Entry 7ZLM (X-ray diffraction, 1.79 A resolution); this record covers chains A and C of the 3 polymer chains in the assembly.

Chain A:
Molecule: Suppressor of cytokine signaling 2
From: Homo sapiens
UniProt: O14508 (SOCS2_HUMAN); numbering as in UniProt (aligned over 32-198)
Sequence (169 residues; each row starts with the number of its first residue):
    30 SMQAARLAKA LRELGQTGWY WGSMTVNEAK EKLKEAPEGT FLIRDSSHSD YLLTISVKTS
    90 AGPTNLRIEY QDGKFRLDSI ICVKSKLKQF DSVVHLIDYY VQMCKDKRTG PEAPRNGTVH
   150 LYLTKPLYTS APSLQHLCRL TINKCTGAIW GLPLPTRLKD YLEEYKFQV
Not modelled in the structure: 136-148
Sequence notes: expression tag (30-31)
Glycans and other covalent adducts: compound JIH linked to Cys111
Ligand contacts: JIH ([4-[(2S)-3-[[3-(2-chloranylethanoylamino)phenyl]methylamino]-2-[2-(4-fluorophenyl)ethanoylamino]-3-oxidanylidene-propyl]phenyl] dihydrogen phosphate): Val55, Lys59, Arg73, Asp74, Ser75, Ser76, Thr83, Pro92, Thr93, Asn94, Leu95, Arg96, Ile110, His149, Leu150
UniProt features mapped onto this chain:
  - modified residue: Ser52 (Phosphoserine)
  - cross-link: Lys173 (Glycyl lysine isopeptide (Lys-Gly) (interchain with G-Cter in ubiquitin))
  - natural variant: Ser52 (S52N: Increased protein half-life), Asn94 (N94D: Decreased ability to bind phosphorylated substrates), Arg96 (R96L: Decreased ability to bind phosphorylated substrates), Leu106 (L106V: Does not affect ability to bind phosphorylated substrates), Cys133 (C133Y: Does not affect ability to bind phosphorylated substrates)
  - mutagenesis: Arg73 (R73E: Impaired ability to mediate ubiquitination of GHR), Lys87 (K87R: No effect on protein half-life), Lys154 (K154R: No effect on protein half-life), Leu163 (L163P: Abolished interaction with ELOB and ELOC, preventing formation of the ECS(SOCS2) complex), Cys167 (C167F: Abolished interaction with ELOB and ELOC, preventing formation of the ECS(SOCS2) complex), Lys173 (K173R: Increased protein half-life)
What the authors report for this chain:
  - binding site for JIH: Cys111
  - mutagenesis - C111S: abolished binding to JIH

Chain C:
Molecule: Elongin-C
From: Homo sapiens
UniProt: Q15369 (ELOC_HUMAN); residue numbers follow UniProt; this construct covers 17-112
Sequence (97 residues; each row starts with the number of its first residue):
    16 MMYVKLISSD GHEFIVKREH ALTSGTIKAM LSGPGQFAEN ETNEVNFREI PSHVLSKVCM
    76 YFTYKVRYTN SSTEIPEFPI APEIALELLM AANFLDC
Not modelled in the structure: 46-57
Sequence notes: initiating methionine (16)

Chain A / chain C interface:
Contacting residue pairs (41):
  Lys154(A) with Glu92(C), salt bridge
  Leu156(A) with Glu89(C)
  Tyr157(A) with Ile90(C)
  Thr158(A) with Ile90(C)
  Ser159(A) with Tyr83(C); Ile90(C)
  Ala160(A) with Tyr79(C), hydrophobic; Lys80(C); Tyr83(C); Ile90(C)
  Pro161(A) with Tyr76(C), hydrogen bond (backbone-side chain)
  Ser162(A) with Tyr76(C); Cys112(C)
  Leu163(A) with Tyr76(C), hydrogen bond (backbone-side chain); Phe93(C), hydrophobic; Leu103(C), hydrophobic; Ala107(C), hydrophobic; Cys112(C), hydrogen bond (backbone-backbone)
  Gln164(A) with Leu104(C); Ala107(C); Asn108(C), hydrogen bond; Cys112(C), hydrogen bond (side chain-backbone)
  Leu166(A) with Tyr76(C), hydrophobic; Phe93(C), hydrophobic; Ile95(C), hydrophobic
  Cys167(A) with Ile95(C); Ala100(C); Leu103(C), hydrophobic; Leu104(C)
  Thr170(A) with Ile95(C); Ala100(C)
  Ile171(A) with Ala100(C), hydrophobic; Leu101(C), hydrophobic; Leu104(C), hydrophobic
  Cys174(A) with Pro97(C), hydrophobic
  Pro182(A) with Leu101(C)
  Leu183(A) with Leu101(C), hydrophobic; Met105(C), hydrophobic
  Arg186(A) with Asn108(C), hydrogen bond
  Leu187(A) with Leu104(C), hydrophobic; Met105(C), hydrophobic
Also at the interface, not in a pair above, chain A (23 interface residues in all): Leu181, Pro184, Tyr190, Leu191
Also at the interface, not in a pair above, chain C (22 interface residues in all): Val73, Thr84, Asn85, Asp111

Summary:
23 residues of chain A face 22 of chain C across their interface; the contacts include 6 hydrogen bonds and 1
salt bridge. Polar contacts include Lys154(A)-Glu92(C), Pro161(A)-Tyr76(C) and Leu163(A)-Tyr76(C). Compound
JIH is covalently linked to Cys111(A). The paper reports a binding site for JIH at Cys111(A); C111S of chain A
abolishes binding to JIH.
Chain A is Suppressor of cytokine signaling 2 and chain C is Elongin-C, both from Homo sapiens; the structure,
Crystal structure of SOCS2:ElonginB:ElonginC in complex with compound MN551, was determined by X-ray
diffraction (same publication as 7ZLN, 7ZLO, 7ZLP, 7ZLR and 7ZLS).
